7XPL - chains A and B of the 8 polymer chains in the assembly; structure by X-ray diffraction, 2.21 A resolution.

== Chain A (and B) ==
Molecule: C/D box methylation guide ribonucleoprotein complex aNOP56 subunit
Organism: Saccharolobus solfataricus
Notes: chain B of this document is another copy of the same molecule, construct and numbering; everything in this record applies to it too
UniProt: A0A0E3MJI1 (A0A0E3MJI1_SACSO); residues 1-379 here = UniProt positions 1-379
Chain sequence (388 residues; each row starts with the number of its first residue):
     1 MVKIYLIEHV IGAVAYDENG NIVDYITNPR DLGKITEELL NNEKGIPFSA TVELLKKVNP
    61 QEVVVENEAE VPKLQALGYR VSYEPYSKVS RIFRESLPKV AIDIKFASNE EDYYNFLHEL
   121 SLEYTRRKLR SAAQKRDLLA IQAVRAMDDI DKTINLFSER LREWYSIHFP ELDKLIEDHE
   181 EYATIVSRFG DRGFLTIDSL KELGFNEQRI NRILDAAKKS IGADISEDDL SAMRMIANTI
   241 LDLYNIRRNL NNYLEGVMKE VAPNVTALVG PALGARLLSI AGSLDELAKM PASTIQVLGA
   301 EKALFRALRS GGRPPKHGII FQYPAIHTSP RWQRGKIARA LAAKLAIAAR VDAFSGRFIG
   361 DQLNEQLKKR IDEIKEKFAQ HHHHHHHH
Not modelled in the structure: 1-2, 378-388
Construct notes: conflict Val-2 (Met in A0A0E3MJI1); expression tag (380-388)

== Interface between chain A and chain B ==
Residue-residue contacts (73; chain A residue first):
  Arg-126(A) / Lys-219(B)
  Arg-126(A) / Ile-221(B)
  Leu-129(A) / Ile-221(B)  hydrophobic
  Arg-130(A) / Ile-221(B)
  Arg-130(A) / Gly-222(B)
  Arg-130(A) / Ala-223(B)
  Arg-130(A) / Asp-224(B)  salt bridge
  Ala-133(A) / Ile-167(B)
  Ala-133(A) / Ala-223(B)
  Gln-134(A) / Ala-223(B)
  Gln-134(A) / Asp-224(B)  hydrogen bond (side chain-backbone)
  Arg-136(A) / Asp-229(B)  salt bridge
  Leu-138(A) / Ile-167(B)  hydrophobic
  Leu-139(A) / Ile-167(B)  hydrophobic
  Leu-139(A) / Asp-229(B)
  Gln-142(A) / Arg-160(B)
  Gln-142(A) / Glu-163(B)
  Gln-142(A) / Trp-164(B)
  Gln-142(A) / Ile-167(B)
  Ala-143(A) / Trp-164(B)  hydrophobic
  Arg-145(A) / Arg-160(B)
  Ala-146(A) / Arg-160(B)
  Ala-146(A) / Trp-164(B)  hydrophobic
  Asp-149(A) / Leu-156(B)
  Asp-149(A) / Phe-157(B)
  Asp-149(A) / Arg-160(B)  salt bridge
  Ile-150(A) / Ile-236(B)  hydrophobic
  Thr-153(A) / Thr-153(B)
  Thr-153(A) / Phe-157(B)
  Leu-156(A) / Asp-149(B)
  Phe-157(A) / Asp-149(B)
  Phe-157(A) / Thr-153(B)
  Arg-160(A) / Gln-142(B)
  Arg-160(A) / Arg-145(B)
  Arg-160(A) / Ala-146(B)
  Arg-160(A) / Asp-149(B)  salt bridge
  Glu-163(A) / Gln-142(B)
  Trp-164(A) / Gln-142(B)
  Trp-164(A) / Ala-143(B)  hydrophobic
  Trp-164(A) / Ala-146(B)  hydrophobic
  Trp-164(A) / Leu-250(B)  hydrophobic
  Ile-167(A) / Ala-133(B)
  Ile-167(A) / Leu-138(B)  hydrophobic
  Ile-167(A) / Leu-139(B)  hydrophobic
  Ile-167(A) / Gln-142(B)
  Ser-220(A) / Arg-130(B)  hydrogen bond (backbone-side chain)
  Ile-221(A) / Arg-126(B)
  Ile-221(A) / Leu-129(B)  hydrophobic
  Ile-221(A) / Arg-130(B)
  Gly-222(A) / Arg-130(B)  hydrogen bond (backbone-side chain)
  Ala-223(A) / Ala-133(B)
  Ala-223(A) / Gln-134(B)
  Asp-224(A) / Gln-134(B)  hydrogen bond (backbone-side chain)
  Asp-228(A) / Tyr-253(B)
  Asp-229(A) / Arg-136(B)  salt bridge
  Asp-229(A) / Leu-139(B)
  Asp-229(A) / Tyr-253(B)  hydrogen bond
  Ala-232(A) / Tyr-253(B)  hydrophobic
  Met-235(A) / Ile-246(B)  hydrophobic
  Met-235(A) / Asn-249(B)  hydrogen bond
  Met-235(A) / Leu-250(B)  hydrophobic
  Ile-236(A) / Ile-150(B)  hydrophobic
  Thr-239(A) / Leu-243(B)
  Thr-239(A) / Ile-246(B)
  Leu-243(A) / Thr-239(B)
  Ile-246(A) / Met-235(B)  hydrophobic
  Ile-246(A) / Thr-239(B)
  Asn-249(A) / Met-235(B)
  Leu-250(A) / Trp-164(B)  hydrophobic
  Leu-250(A) / Met-235(B)  hydrophobic
  Tyr-253(A) / Asp-228(B)
  Tyr-253(A) / Asp-229(B)  hydrogen bond
  Tyr-253(A) / Ala-232(B)  hydrophobic
Also at the interface, not in a pair above, chain A (40 interface residues in all): Arg-192, Met-233, Asp-242
Also at the interface, not in a pair above, chain B (40 interface residues in all): Met-233, Asp-242, Val-257

== Summary ==
The chain A/chain B interface involves 40 residues from each chain, with 7 hydrogen bonds and 5 salt bridges.
Polar pairs include Arg-130(A)/Asp-224(B), Arg-136(A)/Asp-229(B) and Asp-149(A)/Arg-160(B).
Both chains are C/D box methylation guide ribonucleoprotein complex aNOP56 subunit (Saccharolobus
solfataricus). Entry 7XPL (Crystal structure of a C/D-free RNA-guided RNA 2'-O-methyltransferase) was
determined by X-ray diffraction.
